PDB entry 7GUD | X-ray diffraction, 1.80 A resolution | chains A and D

== Chain A ==
Name: B-cell lymphoma 6 protein
Organism: Homo sapiens
UniProtKB: P41182 (BCL6_HUMAN); residue numbers follow UniProt; this construct covers 5-129
Amino-acid sequence (128 residues; each row starts with the number of its first residue):
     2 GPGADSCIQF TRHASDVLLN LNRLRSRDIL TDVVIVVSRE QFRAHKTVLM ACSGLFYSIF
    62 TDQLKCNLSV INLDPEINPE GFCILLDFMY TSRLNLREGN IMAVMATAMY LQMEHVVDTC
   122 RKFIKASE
Disordered / not traced: 2-5
Construct notes: expression tag (2-4)
Residues lining bound ligands: 7ZO (5-[(5-chloranylpyrimidin-4-yl)amino]-1,3-dihydroindol-2-one): Asn21, Arg24, Leu25, Met51, Ala52, Cys53, Ser54, Gly55, Tyr58, Gln113, Met114, Glu115

== Chain D ==
Name: WVIP tetrapeptide
Amino-acid sequence (6 residues; row label = number of the first residue in the row; numbering starts at 0):
     0 XWVIPA
Modified residues: ACE (acetyl group) at position 0

== Chain A / chain D interface ==
Contacting residue pairs (12; chain A residue first):
  Cys8(A) with Pro4(D)
  Ile9(A) with Trp1(D), hydrophobic; Val2(D)
  Gln10(A) with ACE_0(D); Trp1(D); Val2(D), hydrogen bond (backbone-backbone); Pro4(D)
  Phe11(A) with ACE_0(D); Trp1(D)
  Thr12(A) with ACE_0(D), hydrogen bond (backbone-backbone); Val2(D)
  Arg13(A) with ACE_0(D)
Also at the interface, not in a pair above, chain D (5 interface residues in all): Ile3

== In short ==
Chain A and chain D form an interface of 6 and 5 residues respectively; the contacts include 2 hydrogen bonds.
The backbones hydrogen-bond at Gln10(A)-Val2(D) and Thr12(A)-ACE_0(D). Ligands of chain A: compound 7ZO.
Chain A is B-cell lymphoma 6 protein (Homo sapiens) and chain D is WVIP tetrapeptide; the structure, Crystal
Structure of B-cell lymphoma 6 protein BTB domain in complex with ligand 1 at 1.51 ..., was determined by
X-ray diffraction (same publication as 7GUE, 7GUF, 7GUG, 7GUH, 7GUI, 7GUJ and 126 further entries).
